PDB entry 6PPO | electron microscopy, 3.20 A resolution | chains A and C of the 5 polymer chains in the assembly

== Chain A ==
Name: Capsid protein VP1
Source organism: Rhinovirus C
Notes: EC 3.4.22.29, 3.6.1.15, 3.4.22.28, 2.7.7.48
UniProtKB: E5D8F2 (E5D8F2_9ENTO); residues 1-279 here correspond to UniProt positions 568-846 (UniProt number = residue number + 567)
Sequence (279 residues; each row starts with the number of its first residue):
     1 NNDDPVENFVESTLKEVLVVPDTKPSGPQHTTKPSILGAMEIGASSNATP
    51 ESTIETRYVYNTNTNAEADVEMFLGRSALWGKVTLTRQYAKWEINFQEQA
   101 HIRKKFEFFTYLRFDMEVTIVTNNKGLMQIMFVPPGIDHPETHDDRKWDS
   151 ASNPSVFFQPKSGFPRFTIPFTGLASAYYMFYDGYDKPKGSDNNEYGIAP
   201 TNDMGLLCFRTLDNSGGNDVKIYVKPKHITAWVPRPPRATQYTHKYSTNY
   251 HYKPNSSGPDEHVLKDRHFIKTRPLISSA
Disordered / not traced: 1-18
Sequence notes: variant Lys125 (Thr692 in E5D8F2)
Swiss-Prot annotation at these positions:
  - site: Ala279 (Cleavage)

== Chain C ==
Name: Capsid protein VP2
Source organism: Rhinovirus C
Notes: EC 3.4.22.29, 3.6.1.15, 3.4.22.28, 2.7.7.48
UniProtKB: E5D8F2 (E5D8F2_9ENTO); residues 1-265 here correspond to UniProt positions 68-332 (UniProt number = residue number + 67)
Sequence (265 residues; numbered 1 to 265; the number before each row is that of its first residue):
     1 SPSVEACGYSDRLKQITIGNSTITTQDSLHTVLAYGEWPTYLSDIDATSV
    51 DKPTHPETSADRFYTLDSVEWQVGSHGWWWKLPDALKDMGVFGQNMYYHS
   101 MGRSGFIIHTQCNATKFHSGALIVAVIPEHQLAYVGGVKVNVGYDHTHPG
   151 QSGHQIRGPSQSNDRSGGKPDEDPLFNCNGTLLGNITIFPHQIINLRTNN
   201 SSTIVVPYINCVPMDNMLKHNNLSLVIIPLVPLRPGSSGINSVPITVTIA
   251 PYKSEFSGAMEAQRQ
Disordered / not traced: 1-12
Swiss-Prot annotation at these positions:
  - site: Gln265 (Cleavage)

== Interface between chain A and chain C ==
Pairs across the interface (104):
  Met40(A) - Ile193(C)  hydrophobic
  Glu41(A) - Leu29(C)
  Glu41(A) - Gln192(C)
  Glu41(A) - Ile193(C)  hydrogen bond (backbone-backbone)
  Glu41(A) - Asn195(C)
  Glu41(A) - Thr198(C)  hydrogen bond
  Ile42(A) - Leu29(C)  hydrophobic
  Ile42(A) - Val32(C)
  Ile42(A) - Gln192(C)
  Gly43(A) - His191(C)
  Thr110(A) - Glu129(C)
  Tyr111(A) - Glu129(C)  hydrogen bond
  Tyr111(A) - Ile209(C)
  Tyr111(A) - Asn210(C)
  Tyr111(A) - Cys211(C)  hydrophobic
  Ala175(A) - Cys211(C)
  Ser176(A) - Cys211(C)  hydrogen bond (backbone-backbone)
  Ala177(A) - Cys211(C)  hydrogen bond (backbone-side chain)
  Tyr179(A) - Glu129(C)
  Tyr179(A) - Asn210(C)  hydrogen bond
  Tyr179(A) - Cys211(C)
  Phe181(A) - Glu129(C)
  Phe181(A) - Gln131(C)
  Tyr182(A) - Glu129(C)
  Tyr182(A) - Gln131(C)  hydrogen bond (backbone-side chain)
  Tyr182(A) - His220(C)
  Asp183(A) - Lys81(C)  salt bridge
  Asp183(A) - Glu129(C)  hydrogen bond (backbone-side chain)
  Asp183(A) - His130(C)  hydrogen bond (side chain-backbone)
  Asp183(A) - His220(C)
  Asp183(A) - Asn221(C)
  Gly184(A) - Lys219(C)
  Gly184(A) - His220(C)
  Tyr185(A) - Val142(C)  hydrogen bond (side chain-backbone)
  Tyr185(A) - Gly143(C)  hydrogen bond (side chain-backbone)
  Tyr185(A) - Tyr144(C)  hydrophobic
  Tyr185(A) - Thr147(C)  hydrogen bond
  Tyr185(A) - His148(C)
  Tyr185(A) - Lys219(C)  hydrogen bond (backbone-backbone)
  Asp186(A) - Lys219(C)  hydrogen bond (backbone-side chain)
  Lys187(A) - Lys219(C)
  Lys189(A) - Tyr144(C)
  Lys189(A) - Gln265(C)
  Asn194(A) - Asn141(C)
  Glu195(A) - Asn141(C)
  Tyr196(A) - Lys81(C)
  Tyr196(A) - His130(C)  hydrogen bond (side chain-backbone)
  Tyr196(A) - Gln131(C)
  Tyr196(A) - Leu132(C)  hydrogen bond (side chain-backbone)
  Tyr196(A) - Asn141(C)
  Tyr196(A) - Val142(C)  hydrophobic
  Gly197(A) - Gln131(C)
  Val233(A) - Tyr35(C)
  Val233(A) - Ile209(C)  hydrophobic
  Pro234(A) - Ile188(C)  hydrophobic
  Pro234(A) - Phe189(C)
  Arg235(A) - Ile127(C)
  Arg235(A) - Pro128(C)  hydrogen bond (side chain-backbone)
  Arg235(A) - Glu129(C)  hydrogen bond (side chain-backbone)
  Arg235(A) - Asn179(C)
  Arg235(A) - Ile188(C)
  Arg235(A) - Phe189(C)
  Pro236(A) - Thr181(C)
  Pro236(A) - Asn185(C)
  Pro236(A) - Ile188(C)
  Pro236(A) - Phe189(C)
  Pro237(A) - Thr181(C)
  Arg238(A) - Asn179(C)
  Arg238(A) - Gly180(C)
  Arg238(A) - Thr181(C)
  Ala239(A) - Gly180(C)  hydrogen bond (backbone-backbone)
  Ala239(A) - Leu182(C)  hydrophobic
  Thr240(A) - Phe176(C)
  Thr240(A) - Gly180(C)  hydrogen bond (side chain-backbone)
  His244(A) - Gly137(C)
  His244(A) - Val138(C)
  His244(A) - Lys139(C)  hydrogen bond (side chain-backbone)
  Lys245(A) - Lys139(C)  hydrogen bond (backbone-side chain)
  Tyr246(A) - Gln131(C)
  Thr248(A) - Gln131(C)
  Thr248(A) - Leu132(C)
  Thr248(A) - Ala133(C)
  Thr248(A) - Asn179(C)
  Asn249(A) - Ala133(C)
  Asn249(A) - Tyr134(C)  hydrogen bond (side chain-backbone)
  Tyr250(A) - Asp171(C)  hydrogen bond
  Tyr250(A) - Asp173(C)
  Tyr250(A) - Phe176(C)
  Tyr250(A) - Gly180(C)
  His251(A) - Tyr134(C)
  His251(A) - Val135(C)
  His251(A) - Gly136(C)
  His251(A) - Gly137(C)
  His251(A) - Asp171(C)  salt bridge
  His262(A) - Gln161(C)
  His262(A) - Arg165(C)
  Val263(A) - Gln161(C)
  Leu264(A) - Gly136(C)
  Leu264(A) - Gly137(C)
  Leu264(A) - Gln161(C)  hydrogen bond (backbone-side chain)
  Leu264(A) - Arg165(C)
  Asp266(A) - Phe176(C)
  His268(A) - Phe176(C)
  Ile270(A) - Leu182(C)  hydrophobic
Other interface residues (no listed pair), chain A (50 interface residues in all): Leu174, Met180, Pro188, Gly190, Ile198, Ser247, Lys253
Other interface residues (no listed pair), chain C (52 interface residues in all): His30, Ile186, Asn199, Val212, Ser224

== Summary ==
50 residues of chain A face 52 of chain C across their interface; the contacts include 25 hydrogen bonds and 2
salt bridges. Polar contacts include Asp183(A)-Lys81(C), His251(A)-Asp171(C) and Glu41(A)-Thr198(C).
Here chain A is Capsid protein VP1 and chain C is Capsid protein VP2, both from Rhinovirus C. Entry 6PPO
(Rhinovirus C15 complexed with domain I of receptor CDHR3) was determined by electron microscopy, deposited
together with 6PSF.
